6WWT - chains A and K of the 3 polymer chains in the assembly; structure by electron microscopy, 3.20 A resolution.

Chain A:
Molecule: Tubulin alpha-1B chain
From: Sus scrofa
Reference sequence: Q2XVP4 (TBA1B_PIG); residue numbers follow UniProt; this construct covers 1-451
Chain sequence (451 residues; each row starts with the number of its first residue):
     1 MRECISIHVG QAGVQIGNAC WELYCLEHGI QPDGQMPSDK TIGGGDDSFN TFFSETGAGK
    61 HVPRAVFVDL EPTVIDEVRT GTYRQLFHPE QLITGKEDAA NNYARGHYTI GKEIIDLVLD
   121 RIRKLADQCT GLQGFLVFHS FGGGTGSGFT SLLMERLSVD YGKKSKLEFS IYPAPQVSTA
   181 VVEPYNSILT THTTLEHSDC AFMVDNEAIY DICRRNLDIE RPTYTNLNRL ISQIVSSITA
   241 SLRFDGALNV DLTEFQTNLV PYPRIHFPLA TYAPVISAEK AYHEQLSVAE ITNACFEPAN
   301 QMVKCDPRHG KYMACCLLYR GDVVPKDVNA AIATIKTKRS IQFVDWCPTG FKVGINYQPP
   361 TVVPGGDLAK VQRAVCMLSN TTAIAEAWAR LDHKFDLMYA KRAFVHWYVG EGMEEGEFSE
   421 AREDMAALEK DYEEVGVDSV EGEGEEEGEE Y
Disordered / not traced: 442-451
UniProt features mapped onto this chain:
  - motif: Met-1 to Cys-4 (MREC motif)
  - active site: Glu-254
  - binding site (GTP): Gly-10, Gln-11, Ala-12, Gln-15, Glu-71, Ala-99, Ser-140, Gly-143, Gly-144, Thr-145, Gly-146, Thr-179, Glu-183, Asn-206, Tyr-224, Asn-228, Leu-252
  - binding site (Mg(2+)): Glu-71
  - site: Tyr-451 (Involved in polymerization)
  - modified residue: Lys-40 (N6,N6,N6-trimethyllysine), Ser-48 (Phosphoserine), Ser-232 (Phosphoserine), Tyr-282 (3'-nitrotyrosine), Arg-339 (Omega-N-methylarginine), Ser-439 (Phosphoserine), Glu-443 (5-glutamyl polyglutamate), Glu-445 (5-glutamyl polyglutamate), Tyr-451 (3'-nitrotyrosine)
  - cross-link (Glycyl lysine isopeptide (Lys-Gly)): Lys-326 (interchain with G-Cter in ubiquitin), Lys-370 (interchain with G-Cter in ubiquitin)

Chain K:
Molecule: Kinesin-like protein KIF14
From: Mus musculus
Reference sequence: L0N7N1 (KIF14_MOUSE); residue numbers follow UniProt; this construct covers 391-735
Chain sequence (350 residues; each row starts with the number of its first residue):
   386 GPLGSNSQVT VAVRVRPFSK REKTEKASQV VFTNGEEITV EHPDMKQVYS FIYDVSFWSF
   446 DECHPGYASQ TTVYETLAAP LLDRAFEGYN TCLFAYGQTG SGKSYTMMGL NEEPGIIPRF
   506 CEDLFAQIAK KQTSEVSYHL EMSFFEVYNE KIHDLLVCKG ENGQRKQPLR AREHPVSGPY
   566 VEGLSMNVVS SYSDIQSWLE LGNKQRATAA TGMNDKSSRS HSVFTLVMTQ TKTEVVEGEE
   626 HDHRITSRIN LVDLAGSERC STAHSSGQRL KEGVSINKSL LTLGKVISAL SEQANGKRVF
   686 IPYRESTLTW LLKESLGGNS KTAMIATVSP AASNIEETLS TLRYATQARL
Disordered / not traced: 386-390
Differences from the reference sequence: expression tag (386-390)
UniProt features mapped onto this chain:
  - binding site (ATP): Gly-482 to Ser-489

Interface between chain A and chain K:
Residue-residue contacts (25):
  Tyr-108(A) / Cys-645(K)
  Tyr-108(A) / Ser-646(K)  hydrogen bond
  Tyr-108(A) / His-649(K)
  Tyr-108(A) / Ser-650(K)  hydrogen bond (side chain-backbone)
  Tyr-108(A) / Ser-651(K)
  Tyr-108(A) / Leu-655(K)  hydrophobic
  Lys-112(A) / Ser-651(K)  hydrogen bond
  Arg-264(A) / Lys-431(K)
  Lys-401(A) / Lys-670(K)
  Arg-402(A) / Leu-666(K)
  Arg-402(A) / Gln-732(K)  hydrogen bond
  His-406(A) / Lys-663(K)
  Val-409(A) / Val-659(K)
  Val-409(A) / Lys-663(K)
  Gly-410(A) / Val-659(K)
  Met-413(A) / Asn-662(K)
  Glu-414(A) / Ser-642(K)
  Glu-414(A) / Arg-644(K)
  Glu-415(A) / Tyr-729(K)
  Glu-417(A) / Arg-644(K)
  Ser-419(A) / Arg-728(K)
  Glu-420(A) / Arg-644(K)  salt bridge
  Glu-423(A) / Arg-728(K)
  Ala-427(A) / Gln-432(K)
  Asp-431(A) / Lys-431(K)  salt bridge
Other interface residues (no listed pair), chain A (20 interface residues in all): Ala-400, Val-405, Gly-412
Other interface residues (no listed pair), chain K (20 interface residues in all): Tyr-434, Ser-725

Overview:
The chain A/chain K interface involves 20 residues from each chain; the contacts include 4 hydrogen bonds and
2 salt bridges. Among the polar pairs are Glu-420(A)/Arg-644(K), Asp-431(A)/Lys-431(K) and
Tyr-108(A)/Ser-646(K).
Chain A is Tubulin alpha-1B chain (Sus scrofa) and chain K is Kinesin-like protein KIF14 (Mus musculus); the
structure, Apo KIF14[391-735] in complex with a microtubule, was determined by electron microscopy (same
publication as 6WWE, 6WWF, 6WWG, 6WWH, 6WWI, 6WWJ and 13 further entries).
